PDB entry 6OT0 | electron microscopy, 3.84 A resolution | chains L and H of the 6 polymer chains in the assembly

== Chain L ==
Molecule: Fab light chain
Source organism: Mus musculus
Notes: antibody fragment or engineered binder
Amino-acid sequence (215 residues; row label = number of the first residue in the row):
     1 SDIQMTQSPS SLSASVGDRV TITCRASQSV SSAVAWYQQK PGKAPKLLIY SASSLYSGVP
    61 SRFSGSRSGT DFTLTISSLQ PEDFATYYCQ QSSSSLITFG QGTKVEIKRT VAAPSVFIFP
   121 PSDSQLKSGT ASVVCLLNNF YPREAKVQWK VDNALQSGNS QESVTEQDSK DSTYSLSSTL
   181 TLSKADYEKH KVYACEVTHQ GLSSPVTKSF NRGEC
Disordered / not traced: 1-4, 109-215

== Chain H ==
Molecule: Fab heavy chain
Source organism: Mus musculus
Notes: antibody fragment or engineered binder
Amino-acid sequence (239 residues; numbered 1 to 239; the number before each row is that of its first residue):
     1 EISEVQLVES GGGLVQPGGS LRLSCAASGF NFYYSSIHWV RQAPGKGLEW VASIYSYSGS
    61 TSYADSVKGR FTISADTSKN TAYLQMNSLR AEDTAVYYCA RYPWYWWMEK PYLSLYGMDY
   121 WGQGTLVTVS SASTKGPSVF PLAPSSKSTS GGTAALGCLV KDYFPEPVTV SWNSGALTSG
   181 VHTFPAVLQS SGLYSLSSVV TVPSSSLGTQ TYICNVNHKP SNTKVDKKVE PKSCDKTHT
Disordered / not traced: 1-4, 131-239
Disulfides: Cys25-Cys99

== Chain L / chain H interface ==
Pairs across the interface (29; chain L residue first):
  Ser32(L) - Tyr116(H)
  Val34(L) - Tyr116(H)
  Ala35(L) - Tyr116(H)
  Ala35(L) - Gly117(H)
  Tyr37(L) - Gly117(H)
  Tyr37(L) - Met118(H)  hydrogen bond (side chain-backbone)
  Tyr37(L) - Trp121(H)
  Lys43(L) - Tyr98(H)  hydrogen bond (backbone-side chain)
  Ala44(L) - Gly122(H)
  Pro45(L) - Trp121(H)  hydrogen bond (backbone-side chain)
  Leu47(L) - Met118(H)
  Tyr50(L) - Ser114(H)
  Tyr50(L) - Leu115(H)  hydrophobic
  Tyr50(L) - Tyr116(H)
  Ser51(L) - Tyr116(H)  hydrogen bond (side chain-backbone)
  Tyr56(L) - Asp119(H)  hydrogen bond
  Tyr56(L) - Tyr120(H)  hydrogen bond
  Tyr88(L) - Gly47(H)
  Tyr88(L) - Leu48(H)  hydrophobic
  Gln90(L) - Met118(H)
  Ser92(L) - Tyr102(H)  hydrogen bond
  Ser93(L) - Trp104(H)
  Ser94(L) - Trp104(H)
  Ser95(L) - Tyr55(H)  hydrogen bond
  Ile97(L) - His38(H)
  Ile97(L) - Trp50(H)
  Ile97(L) - Ser53(H)
  Phe99(L) - Val40(H)  hydrophobic
  Phe99(L) - Leu48(H)
Other interface residues (no listed pair), chain L (22 interface residues in all): Ala33, Leu96, Gly100
Other interface residues (no listed pair), chain H (22 interface residues in all): Lys46, Glu49, Leu113

== In short ==
The chain L/chain H interface involves 22 residues from each chain, with 8 hydrogen bonds. Among the polar
pairs are Tyr37(L)-Met118(H), Lys43(L)-Tyr98(H) and Pro45(L)-Trp121(H).
Chain L is Fab light chain and chain H is Fab heavy chain, both from Mus musculus; the structure, Structure of
human Smoothened-Gi complex, was determined by electron microscopy.
